Entry 7SXM (X-ray diffraction, 2.50 A resolution); this record covers chains D and F of the 6 polymer chains in the assembly.

Chain D:
Protein: Methyl-coenzyme M reductase I subunit alpha
Organism: Methanothermobacter marburgensis str. Marburg
Notes: EC 2.8.4.1
UniProt: P11558 (MCRA_METTM); numbering as in UniProt (aligned over 2-549)
Chain sequence (548 residues; each row starts with the number of its first residue):
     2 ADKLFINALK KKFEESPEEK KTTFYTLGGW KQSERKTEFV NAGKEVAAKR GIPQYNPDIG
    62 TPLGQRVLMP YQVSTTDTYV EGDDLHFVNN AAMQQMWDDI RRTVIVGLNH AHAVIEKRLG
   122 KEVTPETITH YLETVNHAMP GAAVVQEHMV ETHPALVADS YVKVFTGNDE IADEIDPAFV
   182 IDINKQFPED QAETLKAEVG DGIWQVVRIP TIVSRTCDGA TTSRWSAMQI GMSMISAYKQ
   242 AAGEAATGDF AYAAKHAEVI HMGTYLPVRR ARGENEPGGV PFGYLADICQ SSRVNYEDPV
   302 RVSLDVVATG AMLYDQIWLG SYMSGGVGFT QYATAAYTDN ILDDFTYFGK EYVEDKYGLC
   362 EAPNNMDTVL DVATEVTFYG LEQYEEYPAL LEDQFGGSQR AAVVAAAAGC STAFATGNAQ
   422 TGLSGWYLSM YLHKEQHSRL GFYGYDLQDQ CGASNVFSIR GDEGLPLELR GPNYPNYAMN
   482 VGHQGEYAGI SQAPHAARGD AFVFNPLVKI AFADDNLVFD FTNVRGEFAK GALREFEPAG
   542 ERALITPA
Unresolved in the structure: 2
Modified residues: H257 (N1-methylated histidine; MHS); R271 (5-methyl-arginine; AGM); Q400 (2-methyl-glutamine; MGN); G445 (thioglycin; GL3); D450 (didehydroaspartate; DYA); C452 (S-methylcysteine; SMC)
Metal / ion sites: factor 430 Ni: Q147 (together with 1-thioethanesulfonic acid); Na+: R216, C218 (shared with 2 residues of chain A)
Small-molecule neighbours:
  - 1-thioethanesulfonic acid (COM): Y333, F443, Y444
  - factor 430 (F43), molecule 1: A143, A144, V145, V146, Q147, M150, V151, M229, Q230, M233, I236, A243, G244
  - factor 430 (F43), molecule 2: G326, G327, V328, G329, F330, T331, Q332, Y333, F396, G397, G398, S399, Q400, G442, F443
  - Coenzyme B (TP7), molecule 1: R225, K256, H257
  - Coenzyme B (TP7), molecule 2: R270, L320, M324, S325, F330, F443, A479, M480, N481, V482
  - xenon (XE): Q192, S293, Y297, H496, A497, G500, D501
Curated features (UniProtKB/Swiss-Prot):
  - binding site (coenzyme F430): Q147
  - binding site (coenzyme B): R225, K256, H257, R270
  - binding site (coenzyme M): Y333, Y444
  - modified residue: H257 (Pros-methylhistidine), R271 (5-methylarginine), G445 (1-thioglycine), C452 (S-methylcysteine)

Chain F:
Protein: Methyl-coenzyme M reductase I subunit gamma
Organism: Methanothermobacter marburgensis str. Marburg
Notes: EC 2.8.4.1
UniProt: P11562 (MCRG_METTM); residues 2-247 here = UniProt positions 2-247
Chain sequence (246 residues; numbered 2 to 247; the number before each row is that of its first residue):
     2 AQYYPGTTKV AQNRRNFCNP EYELEKLREI SDEDVVKILG HRAPGEEYPS VHPPLEEMDE
    62 PEDAIREMVE PIDGAKAGDR VRYIQFTDSM YFAPAQPYVR SRAYLCRYRG ADAGTLSGRQ
   122 IIETRERDLE KISKELLETE FFDPARSGVR GKSVHGHSLR LDEDGMMFDM LRRQIYNKDT
   182 GRVEMVKNQI GDELDEPVDL GEPLDEETLM EKTTIYRVDG EAYRDDVEAV EIMQRIHVLR
   242 SQGGFN
Unresolved in the structure: 59-61
Small-molecule neighbours: factor 430 (F43): L117, S118, G119, R120, K153, S154, V155, H156, G157, H158
Curated features (UniProtKB/Swiss-Prot):
  - binding site (coenzyme M): R120

Chain D / chain F interface:
Residue-residue contacts (109):
  F14(D) - R161(F)
  E16(D) - R161(F)  salt bridge
  E20(D) - R161(F)
  K21(D) - F93(F)
  K21(D) - R161(F)
  K21(D) - L162(F)  hydrogen bond (backbone-backbone)
  K21(D) - D220(F)  salt bridge
  K22(D) - L162(F)
  K22(D) - D163(F)
  K22(D) - E164(F)  hydrogen bond (side chain-backbone)
  T23(D) - R161(F)
  T23(D) - L162(F)  hydrogen bond (backbone-backbone)
  T23(D) - D163(F)
  T23(D) - E164(F)
  F25(D) - R161(F)
  F25(D) - F169(F)  hydrophobic
  Y26(D) - F169(F)
  Y26(D) - D170(F)  hydrogen bond (side chain-backbone)
  Y26(D) - R173(F)
  T62(D) - S154(F)
  T62(D) - M171(F)
  T62(D) - L172(F)
  P63(D) - M171(F)
  L64(D) - M171(F)
  Q66(D) - F169(F)
  Q66(D) - M171(F)
  R67(D) - H156(F)  hydrogen bond
  R67(D) - L160(F)
  R67(D) - F169(F)
  M367(D) - H238(F)
  M367(D) - V239(F)  hydrophobic
  M367(D) - S242(F)
  L371(D) - Q235(F)
  L371(D) - V239(F)  hydrophobic
  T375(D) - Q235(F)  hydrogen bond
  E376(D) - R225(F)  salt bridge
  F379(D) - Y224(F)  hydrophobic
  F379(D) - R225(F)
  E383(D) - V219(F)
  E383(D) - R225(F)  salt bridge
  E386(D) - Y217(F)
  E386(D) - R218(F)  hydrogen bond (backbone-side chain)
  E386(D) - V219(F)  hydrogen bond (side chain-backbone)
  E387(D) - V219(F)
  P389(D) - Y92(F)
  P389(D) - R161(F)
  L392(D) - M91(F)  hydrophobic
  L392(D) - Y92(F)
  L392(D) - S159(F)
  E393(D) - S159(F)  hydrogen bond (backbone-backbone)
  E393(D) - L160(F)
  E393(D) - R161(F)  salt bridge
  F396(D) - H156(F)
  F396(D) - H158(F)
  F396(D) - S159(F)  hydrogen bond (backbone-side chain)
  G398(D) - S118(F)  hydrogen bond (backbone-side chain)
  R401(D) - M91(F)
  R401(D) - H158(F)  hydrogen bond
  R401(D) - S159(F)
  S425(D) - H238(F)  hydrogen bond
  L429(D) - H238(F)
  Y432(D) - M234(F)  hydrophobic
  Y432(D) - H238(F)
  Y432(D) - R241(F)  hydrogen bond
  L433(D) - Y224(F)
  L433(D) - V231(F)  hydrophobic
  K435(D) - Y99(F)
  K435(D) - R103(F)
  E436(D) - Y5(F)  hydrogen bond
  E436(D) - R15(F)  salt bridge
  E436(D) - R103(F)  salt bridge
  E436(D) - Y217(F)
  E436(D) - Y224(F)
  E436(D) - M234(F)
  Q437(D) - R15(F)
  Q437(D) - Y217(F)  hydrogen bond (backbone-backbone)
  Q437(D) - Y224(F)
  H438(D) - M91(F)
  H438(D) - I216(F)
  H438(D) - Y217(F)
  S439(D) - R15(F)
  S439(D) - Q97(F)
  S439(D) - P98(F)
  S439(D) - Y99(F)  hydrogen bond (backbone-backbone)
  S439(D) - V100(F)  hydrogen bond (side chain-backbone)
  R440(D) - D89(F)  hydrogen bond (side chain-backbone)
  R440(D) - M91(F)
  R440(D) - Q97(F)  hydrogen bond
  R440(D) - P98(F)
  R440(D) - Y99(F)
  R440(D) - S118(F)  hydrogen bond (side chain-backbone)
  R440(D) - H158(F)
  R440(D) - I216(F)
  L441(D) - Y99(F)
  L441(D) - S118(F)
  G442(D) - L117(F)
  G442(D) - S118(F)  hydrogen bond (backbone-backbone)
  Y444(D) - G115(F)
  Y444(D) - T116(F)
  Y444(D) - L117(F)
  D447(D) - Y99(F)
  Q451(D) - R241(F)  hydrogen bond
  A454(D) - H238(F)
  A454(D) - R241(F)
  A454(D) - S242(F)
  S455(D) - R241(F)
  S455(D) - G245(F)
  F458(D) - F246(F)
  S459(D) - G245(F)
Interface residues without a listed pair, chain D (52 interface residues in all): V370, Y380, A390, G397, Y428, F443
Interface residues without a listed pair, chain F (52 interface residues in all): A114, R120, I122, K153, G166, M168, T215

In short:
The chain D/chain F interface involves 52 residues from each chain, with 23 hydrogen bonds and 7 salt bridges.
Polar contacts include E16(D)-R161(F), K21(D)-D220(F) and E376(D)-R225(F). One factor 430 molecule is bound
between chain D and chain F.
Chain D is Methyl-coenzyme M reductase I subunit alpha and chain F is Methyl-coenzyme M reductase I subunit
gamma, both from Methanothermobacter marburgensis str. Marburg; the structure, Structure of Xenon-derivatized
Methyl-Coenzyme M Reductase from Methanothermobacter marburgensis, was determined by X-ray diffraction (same
publication as 7SUC).
